9LC0 - chains I and H of the 24 polymer chains in the assembly; structure by electron microscopy, 3.20 A resolution.

[Chain I]
Molecule: Non-contractile tail sheath
Organism: Enterobacteria phage N4
UniProtKB: A0MZE7 (NCTSP_BPN4); numbering as in UniProt (aligned over 1-1382)
Sequence (1382 residues; numbered 1 to 1382; the number before each row is that of its first residue):
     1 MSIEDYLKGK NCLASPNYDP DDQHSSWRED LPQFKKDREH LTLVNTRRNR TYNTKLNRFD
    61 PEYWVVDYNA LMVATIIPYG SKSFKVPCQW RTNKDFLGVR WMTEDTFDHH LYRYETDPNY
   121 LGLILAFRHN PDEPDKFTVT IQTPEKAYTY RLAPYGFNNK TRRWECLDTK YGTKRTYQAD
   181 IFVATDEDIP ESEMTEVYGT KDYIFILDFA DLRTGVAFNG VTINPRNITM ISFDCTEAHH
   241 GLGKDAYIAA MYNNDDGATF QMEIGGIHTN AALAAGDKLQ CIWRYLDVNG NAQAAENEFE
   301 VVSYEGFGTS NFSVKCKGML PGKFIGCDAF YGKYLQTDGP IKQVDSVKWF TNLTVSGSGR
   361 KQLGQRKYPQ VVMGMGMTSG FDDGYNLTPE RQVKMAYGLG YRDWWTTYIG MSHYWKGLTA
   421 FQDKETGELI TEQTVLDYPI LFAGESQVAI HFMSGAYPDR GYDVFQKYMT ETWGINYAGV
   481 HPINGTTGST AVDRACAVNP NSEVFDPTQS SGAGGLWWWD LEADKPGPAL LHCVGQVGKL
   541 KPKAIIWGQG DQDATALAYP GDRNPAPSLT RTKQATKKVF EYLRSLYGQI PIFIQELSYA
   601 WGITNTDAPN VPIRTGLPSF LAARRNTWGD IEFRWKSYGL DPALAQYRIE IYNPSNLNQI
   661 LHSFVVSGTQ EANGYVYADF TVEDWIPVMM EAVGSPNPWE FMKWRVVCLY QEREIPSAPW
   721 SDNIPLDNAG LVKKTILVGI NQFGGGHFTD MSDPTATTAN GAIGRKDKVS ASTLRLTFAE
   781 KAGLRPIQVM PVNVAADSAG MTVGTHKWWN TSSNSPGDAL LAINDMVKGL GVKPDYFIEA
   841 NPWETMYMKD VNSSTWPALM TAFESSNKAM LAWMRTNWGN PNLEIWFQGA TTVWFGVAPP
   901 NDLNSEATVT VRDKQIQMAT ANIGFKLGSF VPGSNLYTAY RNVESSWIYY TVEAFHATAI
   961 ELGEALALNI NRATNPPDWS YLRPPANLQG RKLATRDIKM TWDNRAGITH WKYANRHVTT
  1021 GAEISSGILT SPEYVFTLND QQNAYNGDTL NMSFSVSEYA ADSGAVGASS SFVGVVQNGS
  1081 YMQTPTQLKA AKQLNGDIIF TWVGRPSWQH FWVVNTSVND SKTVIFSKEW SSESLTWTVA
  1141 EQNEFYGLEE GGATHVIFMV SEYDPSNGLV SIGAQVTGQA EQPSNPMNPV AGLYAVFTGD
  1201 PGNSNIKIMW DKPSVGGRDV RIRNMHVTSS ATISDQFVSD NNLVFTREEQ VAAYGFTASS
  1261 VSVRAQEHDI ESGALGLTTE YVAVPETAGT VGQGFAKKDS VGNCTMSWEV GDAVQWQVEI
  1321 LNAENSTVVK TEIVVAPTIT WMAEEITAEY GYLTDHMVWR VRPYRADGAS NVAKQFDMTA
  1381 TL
Disordered / not traced: 1

[Chain H]
Molecule: 30 kDa protein
Organism: Enterobacteria phage N4
UniProtKB: A0MZE9 (A0MZE9_BPN4); residue numbers follow UniProt; this construct covers 1-236
Sequence (236 residues; row label = number of the first residue in the row):
     1 MYYIEELFCR LANGVLNNTG IVTDDRGDIE DDSKPFIIVA ANEALTRLHG RFNMRNNNVV
    61 VEMQEGRTNY PLLAKYAVQS YDPNEVKCPF IMDLAGEKFA EDVIRILEVY DDKGRRRPLN
   121 DRNNPCSLFT PRPNVLQNNA PKAWEVLNVM YQAKHPKLST AEDGYNEIDI PDTLDPALDA
   181 YIAYRYYTSL NTPESSAKAA EYLSFYDSIC REVVEYDLTS DTEVDTNTLF RKRGWR

[How chain I and chain H interact]
Contacting residue pairs (21):
  P20(I) - A95(H)
  D21(I) - A95(H)
  Q23(I) - L94(H)
  Q23(I) - A95(H)
  Q23(I) - G96(H)  hydrogen bond (backbone-backbone)
  H24(I) - E97(H)
  S25(I) - L94(H)
  S25(I) - E97(H)  hydrogen bond
  W27(I) - N56(H)
  W27(I) - N57(H)
  R28(I) - G96(H)
  R28(I) - E97(H)
  E29(I) - M1(H)
  D30(I) - E167(H)
  L31(I) - Y3(H)  hydrophobic
  L31(I) - E167(H)  hydrogen bond (backbone-side chain)
  P32(I) - Y3(H)  hydrogen bond (backbone-side chain)
  Q33(I) - N166(H)  hydrogen bond
  K35(I) - Y3(H)
  K35(I) - E5(H)
  R48(I) - D25(H)
Other interface residues (no listed pair), chain H (16 interface residues in all): Y2, D24, R55, E162

[Overview]
The interface between chain I and chain H involves 14 residues on one side and 16 on the other; the contacts
include 5 hydrogen bonds. Polar contacts include S25(I)-E97(H), L31(I)-E167(H) and P32(I)-Y3(H).
Here chain I is Non-contractile tail sheath and chain H is 30 kDa protein, both from Enterobacteria phage N4.
Entry 9LC0 (tail complex of mature phage N4) was determined by electron microscopy (same publication as 9LBZ,
9LC1 and 9LD7).
